4TSA - chains A and L of the 3 polymer chains in the assembly; structure by X-ray diffraction, 2.27 A resolution.

== Chain A ==
Molecule: Lysozyme C
From: Gallus gallus
Notes: EC 3.2.1.17
UniProt: P00698 (LYSC_CHICK); residues 1-129 here correspond to UniProt positions 19-147 (UniProt number = residue number + 18)
Chain sequence (129 residues; each row starts with the number of its first residue):
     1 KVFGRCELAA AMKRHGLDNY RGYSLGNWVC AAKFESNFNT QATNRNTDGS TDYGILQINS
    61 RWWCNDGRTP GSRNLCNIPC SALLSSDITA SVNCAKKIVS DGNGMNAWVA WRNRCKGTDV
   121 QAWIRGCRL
Not modelled in the structure: 1-7, 35-73, 79-88, 125-129
Cystine bridges: Cys-30/Cys-115, Cys-76/Cys-94
Swiss-Prot annotation at these positions:
  - active site: Glu-35, Asp-52
  - binding site (substrate): Asp-101

== Chain L ==
Molecule: FAb Light Chain
From: Homo sapiens
Notes: antibody fragment or engineered binder
Chain sequence (217 residues; row label = number of the first residue in the row; note: 2 numbers in that range are skipped by the numbering (no residue carries them; nothing is unmodelled there); a row labelled like 27A-27C holds insertion residues (27A, then the next letters in order)):
     1 QSVLTQPPS
    11 VSGAPGQRVS ISCTGRS
27A-27C SNI
    28 GAGYDVHWYQ QLPGKAPKLL IYGNTNRPSG VPVRFSGSKS GTSASLAITG LQAEDEADYY
    88 CQSYDSSL
95A-95B SG
    96 SVFGGGTKLT VL
  107A G
   108 QPKAAPSVTL FPPSSEELQA NKATLVCLIS DFYPGAVTVA WKADSSPVKA GVETTTPSKQ
   168 SNN
   172 KYAASSYLSL TPEQWKSHRS YSCQVTHEGS TVEKTVAPTE CS
Not modelled in the structure: 1-2, 190, 209, 211-213
Cystine bridges: Cys-23/Cys-88, Cys-134/Cys-194

== Chain A / chain L interface ==
Residue-residue contacts (17):
  Gly-102(A) / Ser-95A(L)  hydrogen bond (backbone-side chain)
  Asn-103(A) / Tyr-91(L)
  Asn-103(A) / Ser-93(L)
  Asn-103(A) / Ser-95A(L)  hydrogen bond
  Asn-106(A) / Tyr-31(L)  hydrogen bond (backbone-side chain)
  Asn-106(A) / Tyr-91(L)
  Val-109(A) / Ala-29(L)
  Val-109(A) / Gly-30(L)
  Val-109(A) / Tyr-31(L)  hydrophobic
  Arg-112(A) / Tyr-31(L)
  Arg-112(A) / Asp-32(L)  hydrogen bond (side chain-backbone)
  Arg-112(A) / His-34(L)  hydrogen bond
  Arg-112(A) / Ser-90(L)
  Arg-112(A) / Tyr-91(L)
  Asn-113(A) / Gly-30(L)
  Asn-113(A) / Tyr-31(L)
  Asn-113(A) / Asp-32(L)
Other interface residues (no listed pair), chain A (7 interface residues in all): Lys-116
Other interface residues (no listed pair), chain L (10 interface residues in all): Gln-89

== In short ==
Chain A and chain L form an interface of 7 and 10 residues respectively; the contacts include 5 hydrogen
bonds. Among the polar pairs are Gly-102(A)/Ser-95A(L), Asn-103(A)/Ser-95A(L) and Asn-106(A)/Tyr-31(L).
UniProt lists active-site residues Glu-35(A) and Asp-52(A) and substrate-binding residue Asp-101(A) on chain
A.
Chain A is Lysozyme C (Gallus gallus) and chain L is FAb Light Chain (Homo sapiens); the structure, Structure
of a lysozyme FAb complex, was determined by X-ray diffraction.
